5LQX - chains H and I of the 30 polymer chains in the assembly; structure by electron microscopy, 7.90 A resolution (low resolution: residue-level contacts below are approximate; hydrogen-bond / salt-bridge calls are withheld).

# Chain H
Protein: ATP synthase delta subunit
Organism: Ogataea angusta
Chain sequence (138 residues; numbered 2 to 139; the number before each row is that of its first residue):
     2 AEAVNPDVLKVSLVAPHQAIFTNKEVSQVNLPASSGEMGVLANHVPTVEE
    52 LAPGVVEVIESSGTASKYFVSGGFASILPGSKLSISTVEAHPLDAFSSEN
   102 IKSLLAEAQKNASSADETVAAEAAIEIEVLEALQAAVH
Not modelled in the structure: 2-10, 139

# Chain I
Protein: ATP synthase epsilon subunit
Organism: Ogataea angusta
Chain sequence (63 residues; each row starts with the number of its first residue):
     1 SSWQKAGISFNKYLAIAARTVQRSLKNDLKVAAEKRYISDAKVQKLEKGN
    51 VVSTTDLASNKSA
Not modelled in the structure: 49-51, 61-63

# Chain H / chain I interface
Pairs across the interface (5; chain H residue first):
  V89(H) with A18(I)
  A96(H) with K26(I)
  N101(H) with L25(I)
  I102(H) with S24(I)
  L105(H) with S24(I)
Other interface residues (no listed pair), chain H (8 interface residues in all): S72, F97, S98
Other interface residues (no listed pair), chain I (8 interface residues in all): L14, A17, V21, N27

# Summary
Chain H and chain I each contribute 8 residues to their interface.
Here chain H is ATP synthase delta subunit and chain I is ATP synthase epsilon subunit, both from Ogataea
angusta. Entry 5LQX (Structure of F-ATPase from Pichia angusta, state3) was determined by electron microscopy
together with 5LQY and 5LQZ from the same study.
